Entry 1N5T (X-ray diffraction, 1.90 A resolution); this record covers chains A and B.

Chain A (and B):
Name: ActVA-Orf6 monooxygenase
Source organism: Streptomyces coelicolor
Notes: chain B of this document is another copy of the same molecule, construct and numbering; everything in this record applies to it too
UniProtKB: Q53908 (Q53908_STRCO); numbering as in UniProt (aligned over 2-113)
Amino-acid sequence (112 residues; each row starts with the number of its first residue):
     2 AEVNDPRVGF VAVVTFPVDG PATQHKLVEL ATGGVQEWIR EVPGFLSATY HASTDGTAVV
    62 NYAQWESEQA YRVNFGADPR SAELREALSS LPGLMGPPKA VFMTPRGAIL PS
Reported in the primary citation:
  - binding site for oxidized acetyl dithranol: W66, Y72
  - contacts within the chain: Y72-R86 (hydrogen bond)
  - catalytic residues: Y51, N62, W66, Y72, R86 (proposed by the authors, not directly observed)

Chain A / chain B interface:
Pairs across the interface - 77 pairs, chain A then chain B:
  A2(A) with E3(B), hydrogen bond (backbone-side chain); V4(B)
  E3(A) with A2(B); E3(B), hydrogen bond (side chain-backbone)
  V4(A) with A2(B); S48(B); T50(B); Q65(B)
  V12(A) with H52(B)
  V29(A) with R107(B)
  T33(A) with I110(B)
  I40(A) with I110(B), hydrophobic
  R41(A) with I110(B); L111(B), hydrogen bond (side chain-backbone); P112(B); S113(B), hydrogen bond
  F46(A) with I110(B); P112(B)
  L47(A) with P112(B)
  S48(A) with V4(B); I110(B); L111(B)
  A49(A) with A109(B); I110(B), hydrogen bond (backbone-backbone)
  T50(A) with V4(B); G108(B); A109(B)
  Y51(A) with P106(B); R107(B), hydrogen bond (backbone-backbone); G108(B), hydrogen bond (backbone-backbone); I110(B), hydrophobic
  H52(A) with V12(B); Y63(B), hydrogen bond; M104(B); T105(B); P106(B)
  A53(A) with M104(B); T105(B), hydrogen bond (backbone-backbone); R107(B)
  S54(A) with F103(B); M104(B)
  T55(A) with F103(B), hydrogen bond (backbone-backbone); M104(B)
  V61(A) with M104(B), hydrophobic
  Y63(A) with H52(B), hydrogen bond; Y63(B), hydrophobic
  Q65(A) with V4(B)
  F103(A) with S54(B); T55(B), hydrogen bond (backbone-backbone)
  M104(A) with H52(B); A53(B); S54(B); T55(B); V61(B), hydrophobic
  T105(A) with H52(B); A53(B), hydrogen bond (backbone-backbone)
  P106(A) with Y51(B); H52(B)
  R107(A) with Y51(B), hydrogen bond (backbone-backbone); H52(B); A53(B)
  G108(A) with T50(B); Y51(B), hydrogen bond (backbone-backbone)
  A109(A) with A49(B); T50(B)
  I110(A) with A32(B); R41(B); F46(B); S48(B); A49(B), hydrogen bond (backbone-backbone)
  L111(A) with A2(B); R41(B), hydrogen bond (backbone-side chain)
  P112(A) with R41(B); F46(B); L47(B)
  S113(A) with R41(B), hydrogen bond (backbone-backbone); E42(B)
Interface residues without a listed pair, chain A (36 interface residues in all): F11, A32, Q37, V102
Interface residues without a listed pair, chain B (36 interface residues in all): F11, V29, T33, I40, V102

Summary:
The chain A/chain B interface involves 36 residues from each chain; the contacts include 18 hydrogen bonds.
Polar contacts include A2(A)-E3(B), E3(A)-E3(B) and R41(A)-L111(B). The paper reports catalytic residues
Y51(A), N62(A) and W66(A) among others; a binding site for oxidized acetyl dithranol at W66(A) and Y72(A).
Chain A and chain B are both ActVA-Orf6 monooxygenase (Streptomyces coelicolor); the structure, Crystal
structure of a Monooxygenase from the gene ActVA-Orf6 of Streptomyces coelicolor in complex with the ..., was
determined by X-ray diffraction together with 1LQ9, 1N5Q, 1N5S and 1N5V from the same study.
